PDB entry 7S07 | X-ray diffraction, 3.29 A resolution | chains A and B of the 7 polymer chains in the assembly

Chain A:
Protein: Envelope glycoprotein H
Organism: Human gammaherpesvirus 4
Reference sequence: P03231 (GH_EBVB9); residues 18-674 here = UniProt positions 18-674
Sequence (657 residues; numbered 18 to 674; the number before each row is that of its first residue):
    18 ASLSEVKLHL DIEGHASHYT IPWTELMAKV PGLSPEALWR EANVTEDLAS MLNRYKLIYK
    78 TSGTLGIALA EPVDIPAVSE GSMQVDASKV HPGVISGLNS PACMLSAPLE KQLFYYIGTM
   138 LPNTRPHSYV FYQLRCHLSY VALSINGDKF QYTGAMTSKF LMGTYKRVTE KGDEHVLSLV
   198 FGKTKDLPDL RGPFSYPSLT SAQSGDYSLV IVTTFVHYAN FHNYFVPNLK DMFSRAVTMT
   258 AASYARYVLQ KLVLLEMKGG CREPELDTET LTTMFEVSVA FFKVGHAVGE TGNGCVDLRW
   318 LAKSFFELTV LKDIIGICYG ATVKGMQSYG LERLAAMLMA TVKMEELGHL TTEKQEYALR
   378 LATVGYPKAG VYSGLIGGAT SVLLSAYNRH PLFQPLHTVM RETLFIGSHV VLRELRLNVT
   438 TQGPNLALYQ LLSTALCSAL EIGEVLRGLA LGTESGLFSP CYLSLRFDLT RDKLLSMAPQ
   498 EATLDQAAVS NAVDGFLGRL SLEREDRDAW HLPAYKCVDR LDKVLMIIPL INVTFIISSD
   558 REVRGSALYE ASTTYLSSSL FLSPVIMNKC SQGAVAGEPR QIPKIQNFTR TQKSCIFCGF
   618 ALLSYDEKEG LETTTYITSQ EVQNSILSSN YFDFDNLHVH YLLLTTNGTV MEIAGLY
Unresolved in the structure: 531-533
UniProt features mapped onto this chain:
  - glycosylation (N-linked (GlcNAc...) asparagine): Asn60, Asn435, Asn549, Asn604, Asn664
Disulfide bonds: Cys120-Cys312, Cys278-Cys335, Cys454-Cys478, Cys534-Cys587, Cys612-Cys615
Covalent attachments: N-acetylglucosamine (NAG) linked to Asn60, Asn549
Reported in the primary citation:
  - post-translational modification sites: Asn435

Chain B:
Protein: Envelope glycoprotein L
Organism: Human gammaherpesvirus 4
Reference sequence: P03212 (GL_EBVB9); residues 27-124 here = UniProt positions 27-124
Sequence (98 residues; row label = number of the first residue in the row):
    27 PCCHVTQLAA QHLLALENIS DIYLVSNQTC DGFSLASLNS PKNGSNQLVI SRCANGLNVV
    87 SFFISILKRS SSALTGHLRE LLTTLETLYG SFSVEDLF
Construct notes: conflict Ala35 (Arg in P03212)
Disulfide bonds: Cys28-Cys56, Cys29-Cys79
Covalent attachments: N-acetylglucosamine (NAG) linked to Asn44, Asn53

Interface between chain A and chain B:
Contacting residue pairs (90; chain A residue first):
  Ala18(A) with Glu43(B)
  Ser19(A) with Glu43(B)
  Leu20(A) with Leu42(B), hydrophobic
  Val23(A) with Ile45(B); Ser46(B); Asp47(B); Ile48(B), hydrophobic
  Lys24(A) with Asp47(B); Ile48(B), hydrogen bond (backbone-backbone)
  Leu25(A) with Ile48(B); Leu50(B), hydrophobic; Phe89(B), hydrophobic; Leu107(B), hydrophobic; Leu111(B), hydrophobic
  His26(A) with Asp47(B), salt bridge; Ile48(B), hydrogen bond (backbone-backbone); Tyr49(B); Leu50(B), hydrogen bond (backbone-backbone)
  Leu27(A) with Leu50(B), hydrophobic; Leu111(B), hydrophobic; Leu114(B), hydrophobic
  Asp28(A) with Leu50(B), hydrogen bond (backbone-backbone); Val51(B); Ser52(B), hydrogen bond (backbone-side chain); Thr55(B)
  Glu30(A) with Gln54(B); Thr55(B)
  His35(A) with His103(B)
  Tyr36(A) with His103(B); Glu106(B), hydrogen bond; Leu107(B), hydrophobic; Thr110(B)
  Thr37(A) with His103(B), hydrogen bond (backbone-side chain); Leu104(B)
  Ile38(A) with Phe89(B), hydrophobic; Leu104(B), hydrophobic; Leu107(B), hydrophobic
  Trp40(A) with Phe89(B), hydrophobic; Ile92(B), hydrophobic
  Leu43(A) with Leu104(B), hydrophobic
  Val47(A) with Ala99(B), hydrophobic
  Leu50(A) with Arg95(B)
  Pro52(A) with Phe88(B); Ile92(B), hydrophobic
  Glu53(A) with Leu42(B); Glu43(B)
  Leu55(A) with Phe88(B), hydrophobic
  Trp56(A) with Leu42(B), hydrophobic; Leu64(B), hydrophobic; Phe88(B), hydrophobic
  Ala59(A) with Asn84(B), hydrogen bond (backbone-side chain)
  Asn60(A) with Asn84(B)
  Val61(A) with Leu64(B), hydrophobic; Ala80(B); Asn81(B), hydrogen bond (backbone-backbone); Val85(B), hydrophobic
  Thr62(A) with Thr32(B); Leu34(B); Leu40(B)
  Glu63(A) with Val31(B); Asn81(B); Asn84(B)
  Asp64(A) with Val31(B)
  Leu65(A) with Val31(B); Phe59(B), hydrophobic; Leu123(B), hydrophobic
  Met68(A) with Asn81(B), hydrogen bond; Asn84(B)
  Leu69(A) with Leu123(B), hydrophobic
  Arg71(A) with Asn84(B)
  Tyr72(A) with Val120(B), hydrophobic; Glu121(B), hydrogen bond
  Tyr149(A) with Asn84(B); Ser87(B), hydrogen bond; Phe88(B), hydrogen bond (side chain-backbone); Ser91(B); Arg95(B)
  Gln150(A) with Arg95(B), hydrogen bond (backbone-side chain)
  Leu151(A) with Arg95(B)
  Asp206(A) with Ser91(B); Arg95(B), salt bridge
  Leu207(A) with Ser87(B)
  Gly209(A) with Leu83(B); Asn84(B); Ser87(B), hydrogen bond (backbone-side chain); Tyr115(B), hydrogen bond (backbone-side chain)
  Pro210(A) with Leu83(B), hydrophobic; Tyr115(B); Val120(B)
  Phe211(A) with Tyr115(B), hydrogen bond (backbone-side chain)
Also at the interface, not in a pair above, chain A (45 interface residues in all): Glu22, Ile29, Lys46, Arg208
Also at the interface, not in a pair above, chain B (48 interface residues in all): Asn44, Arg78, Leu93, Lys94, Ser96, Ser98, Phe124

Overview:
45 residues of chain A face 48 of chain B across their interface; the contacts include 17 hydrogen bonds and 2
salt bridges. Polar contacts include His26(A)-Asp47(B), Asp206(A)-Arg95(B) and Asp28(A)-Ser52(B).
N-acetylglucosamine is covalently linked to Asn60(A) and Asn549(A). Covalently linked N-acetylglucosamine: at
Asn44(B) and Asn53(B). The paper reports a modification site at Asn435(A).
Here chain A is Envelope glycoprotein H and chain B is Envelope glycoprotein L, both from Human
gammaherpesvirus 4. Entry 7S07 (Crystal structure of Epstein-Barr virus glycoprotein gH/gL/gp42-peptide in
complex with human neutralizing antibodies 769B10 and 769C2) was determined by X-ray diffraction (same
publication as 7S0J).
